Entry 3NSQ (X-ray diffraction, 2.60 A resolution); this record covers chains A and B.

[Chain A (and B)]
Name: Retinoid X receptor, alpha
From: Homo sapiens
Notes: fragment: ligand binding domain; chain B of this document is another copy of the same molecule, construct and numbering; everything in this record applies to it too
Reference sequence: Q2NL52 (Q2NL52_HUMAN); numbering as in UniProt (aligned over 223-462)
Amino-acid sequence (240 residues; each row starts with the number of its first residue):
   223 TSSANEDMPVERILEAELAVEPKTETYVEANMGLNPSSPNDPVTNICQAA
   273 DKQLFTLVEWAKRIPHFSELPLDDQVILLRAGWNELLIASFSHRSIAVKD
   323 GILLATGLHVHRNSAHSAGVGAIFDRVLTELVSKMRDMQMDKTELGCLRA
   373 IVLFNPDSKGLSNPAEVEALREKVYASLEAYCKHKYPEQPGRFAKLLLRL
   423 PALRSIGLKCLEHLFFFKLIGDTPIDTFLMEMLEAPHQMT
Not modelled in the structure: 223-262, 456-462 (chain B: 223-263)
Reported in the primary citation:
  - binding site for 1,8-dihydroxyanthracene-9,10-dione: F313, I324, L326, V332, V342, F346, F437, K440
  - conformationally variable residues (side-chain flip): F313, R316, L326, H331, V332, H333, F439, K440

[Chain A / chain B interface]
Contacting residue pairs (28; chain A residue first):
  R348(A) - K381(B)
  E352(A) - D379(B)
  K356(A) - D379(B)  salt bridge
  D379(A) - E352(B)
  D379(A) - K356(B)  salt bridge
  D379(A) - R421(B)  salt bridge
  E390(A) - K356(B)  salt bridge
  E394(A) - K417(B)  salt bridge
  Y397(A) - G413(B)  hydrogen bond (side chain-backbone)
  Y397(A) - A416(B)  hydrophobic
  Y397(A) - K417(B)
  Y397(A) - L420(B)  hydrophobic
  K405(A) - E401(B)  salt bridge
  G413(A) - E394(B)
  G413(A) - Y397(B)  hydrogen bond (backbone-side chain)
  A416(A) - Y397(B)  hydrophobic
  K417(A) - E390(B)
  K417(A) - Y397(B)
  L420(A) - R393(B)
  L420(A) - Y397(B)  hydrophobic
  R421(A) - D379(B)  salt bridge
  L422(A) - L420(B)  hydrophobic
  P423(A) - R426(B)  hydrogen bond (backbone-side chain)
  A424(A) - R426(B)
  R426(A) - P423(B)  hydrogen bond (side chain-backbone)
  R426(A) - S427(B)
  S427(A) - R426(B)
  S427(A) - L430(B)
Also at the interface, not in a pair above, chain A (25 interface residues in all): I373, P378, R393, E401, F415, L419, L430
Also at the interface, not in a pair above, chain B (24 interface residues in all): I373, K405, F415, L419, L422, A424

[Overview]
Chain A and chain B form an interface of 25 and 24 residues respectively; the contacts include 4 hydrogen
bonds and 7 salt bridges. Polar pairs include K356(A)-D379(B), D379(A)-R421(B) and E390(A)-K356(B). The paper
reports a binding site for 1,8-dihydroxyanthracene-9,10-dione at F313(A), I324(A) and L326(A) among others;
conformational variability at F313(A), R316(A) and L326(A) among others.
Chain A and chain B are both Retinoid X receptor, alpha (Homo sapiens); the structure, Crystal structure of
tetrameric RXRalpha-LBD complexed with antagonist danthron, was determined by X-ray diffraction, deposited
together with 3NSP.
